4TRZ - chains A and D; structure by X-ray diffraction, 3.25 A resolution.

== Chain A ==
Name: Beta-secretase 1
From: Homo sapiens
Notes: EC 3.4.23.46
UniProtKB: P56817 (BACE1_HUMAN); residues 60-447 here = UniProt positions 60-447
Sequence (388 residues; row label = number of the first residue in the row):
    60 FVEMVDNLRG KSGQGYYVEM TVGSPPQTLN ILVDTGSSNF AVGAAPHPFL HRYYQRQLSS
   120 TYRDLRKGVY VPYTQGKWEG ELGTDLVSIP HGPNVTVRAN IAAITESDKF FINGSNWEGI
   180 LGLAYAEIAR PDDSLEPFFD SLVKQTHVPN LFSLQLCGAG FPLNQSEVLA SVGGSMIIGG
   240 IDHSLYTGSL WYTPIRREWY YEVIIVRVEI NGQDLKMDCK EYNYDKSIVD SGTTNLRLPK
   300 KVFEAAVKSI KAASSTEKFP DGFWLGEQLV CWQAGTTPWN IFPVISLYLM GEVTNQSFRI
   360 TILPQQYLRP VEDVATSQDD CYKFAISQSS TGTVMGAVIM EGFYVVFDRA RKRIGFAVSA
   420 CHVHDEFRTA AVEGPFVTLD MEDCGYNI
Disulfides: Cys216-Cys420, Cys278-Cys443, Cys330-Cys380
Swiss-Prot annotation at these positions:
  - active site: Asp93, Asp289
  - modified residue (N6-acetyllysine): Lys126, Lys275, Lys279, Lys285, Lys299, Lys300, Lys307
  - glycosylation (N-linked (GlcNAc...) asparagine): Asn153, Asn172, Asn223, Asn354
  - mutagenesis: Asp93 (D93N: Decreases beta-cleaved soluble APP production), Asp284 (D284N: Almost abolishes beta-cleaved soluble APP production)

== Chain D ==
Name: 2-thiophenyl HEA-type inhibitor
Sequence (4 residues; numbered 1 to 4; the number before each row is that of its first residue):
     1 EIXX
Modified residues: TIH (beta(2-thienyl)alanine) at position 3; TVA (N-[(2R,3S)-3-amino-2-hydroxy-4-(thiophen-2-yl)butyl]-L-norvaline) at position 4

== Chain A / chain D interface ==
Contacting residue pairs (31; chain A residue first):
  Ser71(A) with Ile2(D)
  Gly72(A) with Glu1(D); Ile2(D)
  Gln73(A) with Ile2(D)
  Gly74(A) with Ile2(D)
  Asp93(A) with TVA_4(D)
  Gly95(A) with TVA_4(D)
  Ser96(A) with TVA_4(D)
  Pro131(A) with TVA_4(D)
  Tyr132(A) with TVA_4(D)
  Thr133(A) with TIH_3(D)
  Gln134(A) with TIH_3(D)
  Phe169(A) with TVA_4(D)
  Ile171(A) with Glu1(D); Ile2(D), hydrophobic
  Trp176(A) with TVA_4(D)
  Ile179(A) with TVA_4(D)
  Tyr259(A) with TVA_4(D)
  Ile287(A) with TVA_4(D)
  Asp289(A) with TIH_3(D); TVA_4(D)
  Gly291(A) with Ile2(D); TVA_4(D)
  Thr292(A) with Ile2(D); TIH_3(D), hydrogen bond (side chain-backbone)
  Thr293(A) with Glu1(D); Ile2(D), hydrogen bond (side chain-backbone)
  Asn294(A) with Glu1(D), hydrogen bond
  Arg296(A) with TIH_3(D)
  Arg368(A) with Glu1(D)
  Ser386(A) with Glu1(D)
Other interface residues (no listed pair), chain A (28 interface residues in all): Leu91, Ser290, Val393

== Overview ==
Chain A and chain D form an interface of 28 and 4 residues respectively; the contacts include 3 hydrogen
bonds. Polar contacts include Thr292(A)-TIH_3(D), Thr293(A)-Ile2(D) and Asn294(A)-Glu1(D). Curated annotation
(UniProt) lists active-site residues Asp93(A) and Asp289(A) and 2 mutagenesis sites on chain A.
Chain A is Beta-secretase 1 (Homo sapiens) and chain D is 2-thiophenyl HEA-type inhibitor; the structure,
Structure of BACE1 complex with 2-thiophenyl HEA-type inhibitor, was determined by X-ray diffraction,
deposited together with 4TRW.
